Entry 2HIL (electron microscopy, 12.50 A resolution (very low resolution: no residue pairs are listed; an interface is given only as per-side residue counts)); this record covers chains A and B of the 18 polymer chains in the assembly.

# Chain A (and B)
Protein: Fimbrial protein
Source organism: Neisseria gonorrhoeae
Notes: chain B of this document is another copy of the same molecule, construct and numbering; everything in this record applies to it too
UniProt: P02974 (FMM1_NEIGO); residues 1-158 here correspond to UniProt positions 8-165 (UniProt number = residue number + 7)
Chain sequence (158 residues; each row starts with the number of its first residue):
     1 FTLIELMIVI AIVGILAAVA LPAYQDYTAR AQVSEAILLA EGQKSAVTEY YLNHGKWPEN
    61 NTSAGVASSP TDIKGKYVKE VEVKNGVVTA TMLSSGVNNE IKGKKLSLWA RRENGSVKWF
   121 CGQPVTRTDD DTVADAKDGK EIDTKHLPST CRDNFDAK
Cystine bridges: Cys121-Cys151
Covalent attachments: 2,4-bisacetamido-2,4-dideoxy-glucose (DT6) linked to Ser63; phosphoric acid mono-(2-amino-ethyl) ester (OPE) linked to Ser68
Modified / non-standard residues: Phe1 (n-methylphenylalanine; MEA)
Ligand contacts:
  - 2,4-bisacetamido-2,4-dideoxy-glucose (DT6; 2,4-bisacetamido-2,4-dideoxy-beta-D-glucopyranose): Tyr50, Lys56, Trp57, Pro58, Glu59, Asn60, Thr62
  - phosphoric acid mono-(2-amino-ethyl) ester (OPE): Thr62, Ala67, Ser69
UniProt features mapped onto this chain:
  - modified residue: Phe1 (N-methylphenylalanine), Ser68 (O-(2-aminoethylphosphoryl)serine), Ser94 (O-(sn-1-glycerophosphoryl)serine)
  - glycosylation: Ser63 (O-linked (DADDGlc) serine)
What the authors report for this chain:
  - self-association interface (contacts with another copy of this molecule): Phe1 to Val13, Ile4 to Val19, Tyr24 to Leu39

# Chain A / chain B interface
At this resolution (12 A) residue pairs are not listed: 10 residues of chain A and 13 of chain B lie at the interface.

# Summary
Chain A and chain B form an interface of 10 and 13 residues respectively. Covalently linked phosphoric acid
mono-(2-amino-ethyl) ester: at Ser68(A). 2,4-bisacetamido-2,4-dideoxy-glucose is covalently linked to
Ser63(A). The paper reports a self-association interface involving Phe1(A), Ile4(A) and Tyr24(A).
Chain A and chain B are both Fimbrial protein (Neisseria gonorrhoeae); the structure, Structure of the
Neisseria gonorrhoeae Type IV pilus filament from x-ray crystallography and electron cryomicroscopy, was
determined by electron microscopy (same publication as 2HI2).
